PDB entry 6VO3 | electron microscopy, 4.25 A resolution (low resolution: residue-level contacts below are approximate; hydrogen-bond / salt-bridge calls are withheld) | chains A and B of the 12 polymer chains in the assembly

# Chain A
Protein: AMC009 SOSIP.v4.2 envelope glycoprotein gp120
Source organism: Human immunodeficiency virus 1
Amino-acid sequence (482 residues; row label = number of the first residue in the row; note: 26 numbers in that range are skipped by the numbering (no residue carries them; nothing is unmodelled there); a row labelled like 134A-134T holds insertion residues (134A, then the next letters in order)):
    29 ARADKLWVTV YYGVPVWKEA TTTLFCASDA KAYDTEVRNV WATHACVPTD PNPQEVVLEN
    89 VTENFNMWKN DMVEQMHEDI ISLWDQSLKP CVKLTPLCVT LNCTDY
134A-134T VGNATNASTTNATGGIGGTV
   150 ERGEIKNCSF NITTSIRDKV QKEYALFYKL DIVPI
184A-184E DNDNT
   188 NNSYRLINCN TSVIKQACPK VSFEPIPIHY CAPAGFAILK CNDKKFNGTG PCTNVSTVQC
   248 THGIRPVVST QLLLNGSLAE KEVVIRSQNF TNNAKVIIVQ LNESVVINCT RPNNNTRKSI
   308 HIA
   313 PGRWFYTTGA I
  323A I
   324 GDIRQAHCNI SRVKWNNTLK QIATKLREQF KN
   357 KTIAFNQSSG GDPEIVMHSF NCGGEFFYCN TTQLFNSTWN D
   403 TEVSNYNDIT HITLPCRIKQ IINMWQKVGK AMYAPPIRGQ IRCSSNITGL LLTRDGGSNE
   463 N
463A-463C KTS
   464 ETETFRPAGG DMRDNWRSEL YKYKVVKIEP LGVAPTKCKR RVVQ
Not modelled in the structure: 29-34, 59-65, 134A-134T, 184A-184E, 403-412, 503-507
Disulfides: Cys54-Cys74, Cys119-Cys205, Cys126-Cys196, Cys131-Cys157, Cys218-Cys247, Cys228-Cys239, Cys296-Cys331, Cys378-Cys445, Cys385-Cys418
Glycans and other covalent adducts: N-acetylglucosamine (NAG) linked to Asn88, Asn197, Asn234, Asn241, Asn262, Asn276, Asn362, Asn386, Asn392, Asn396, Asn448, Asn463
What the authors report for this chain:
  - post-translational modification sites: Asn156, Asn160, Asn332 (proposed by the authors, not directly observed)

# Chain B
Protein: AMC009 SOSIP.v4.2 envelope glycoprotein gp41
Source organism: Human immunodeficiency virus 1
Amino-acid sequence (154 residues; numbered 511 to 664; the number before each row is that of its first residue):
   511 AVGAIGAVFL GFLGAAGSTM GAASMTLTVQ ARQLLSGIVQ QQNNLLRAPE AQQHMLKLTV
   571 WGIKQLQARV LAVERYLRDQ QLLGIWGCSG KLICCTAVPW NNSWSNRSLD MIWNNMTWIE
   631 WEREIDNYTG LIYNLLEESQ NQQEKNEQEL LELD
Not modelled in the structure: 511-522, 551-568
Disulfides: Cys598-Cys604
Glycans and other covalent adducts: N-acetylglucosamine (NAG) linked to Asn625
What the authors report for this chain:
  - post-translational modification sites: Asn611, Asn616, Asn637 (proposed by the authors, not directly observed)

# Chain A / chain B interface
Residue-residue contacts (93):
  Trp35(A) with Ala607(B); Val608(B); Pro609(B); Trp610(B)
  Val36(A) with Thr606(B); Val608(B); Pro609(B); Trp610(B); Ile642(B)
  Thr37(A) with Cys604(B)
  Val38(A) with Ile603(B); Cys604(B); Leu646(B)
  Tyr39(A) with Leu537(B); Leu602(B); Ile603(B); Trp623(B); Trp628(B)
  Tyr40(A) with Gln543(B); Lys601(B); Leu602(B)
  Gly41(A) with Leu537(B); Gln540(B)
  Val42(A) with Leu537(B); Trp628(B)
  Pro43(A) with Ala525(B); Ala526(B); Leu537(B); Ile629(B)
  Val44(A) with Trp628(B); Ile629(B); Glu632(B)
  Trp45(A) with Leu523(B); Ala526(B); Ile629(B)
  Lys46(A) with Asp636(B)
  Thr50(A) with Leu581(B)
  Thr51(A) with Lys574(B)
  Phe53(A) with Gln575(B); Ala578(B)
  Cys54(A) with Trp571(B)
  Ala70(A) with Trp571(B)
  Thr71(A) with Trp571(B)
  Ala73(A) with Gln575(B)
  Cys74(A) with Trp571(B); Gln575(B)
  Val75(A) with Gln575(B)
  Val84(A) with Gly524(B)
  Leu86(A) with Leu523(B); Gly524(B)
  Glu87(A) with Gly527(B)
  Asn88(A) with Gly527(B)
  Val89(A) with Ala526(B); Gly527(B)
  Asp107(A) with Trp571(B); Lys574(B)
  Leu111(A) with Trp571(B)
  Gln114(A) with Thr569(B); Val570(B)
  Tyr217(A) with Trp571(B)
  Ala221(A) with Leu544(B); Leu545(B); Ser546(B); Val549(B); Ala582(B)
  Gly222(A) with Leu544(B); Leu545(B)
  Phe223(A) with Leu581(B); Arg585(B)
  Ile491(A) with Leu544(B); Arg585(B)
  Glu492(A) with Arg585(B)
  Pro493(A) with Asp589(B)
  Leu494(A) with Asp589(B); Leu592(B); Leu593(B)
  Val496(A) with Trp628(B); Trp631(B)
  Ala497(A) with Met530(B); Trp610(B); Trp623(B); Trp628(B); Trp631(B)
  Pro498(A) with Trp610(B); Leu619(B); Ile622(B); Trp623(B); Trp631(B)
  Thr499(A) with Leu619(B); Trp623(B)
  Cys501(A) with Cys605(B); Thr606(B)
  Lys502(A) with Cys605(B)
Also at the interface, not in a pair above, chain A (51 interface residues in all): Ser110, Ile215, Pro220, Ala224, Thr244, Gln246, Lys490, Lys500
Also at the interface, not in a pair above, chain B (52 interface residues in all): Gln550, Gln590, Trp596, Cys598, Trp614, Ile635, Tyr643

# In short
Chain A and chain B form an interface of 51 and 52 residues respectively. N-acetylglucosamine is covalently
linked to Asn88(A), Asn197(A), Asn234(A), Asn241(A), Asn262(A) and Asn276(A) and 6 more. N-acetylglucosamine
is covalently linked to Asn625(B). The paper reports modification sites Asn156(A), Asn160(A) and Asn611(B)
among others.
Here chain A is AMC009 SOSIP.v4.2 envelope glycoprotein gp120 and chain B is AMC009 SOSIP.v4.2 envelope
glycoprotein gp41, both from Human immunodeficiency virus 1. Entry 6VO3 (AMC009 SOSIP.v4.2 in complex with
PGV04 Fab) was determined by electron microscopy.
